PDB entry 7CB0 | X-ray diffraction, 2.52 A resolution | chains A and B

== Chain A (and B) ==
Name: 6-phosphogluconate dehydrogenase, decarboxylating
Organism: Staphylococcus aureus (strain Newman)
Notes: EC 1.1.1.44; chain B of this document is another copy of the same molecule, construct and numbering; everything in this record applies to it too
Reference sequence: A0A0H3KGN1 (A0A0H3KGN1_STAAE); residue numbers follow UniProt; this construct covers 1-468
Chain sequence (468 residues; numbered 1 to 468; the number before each row is that of its first residue):
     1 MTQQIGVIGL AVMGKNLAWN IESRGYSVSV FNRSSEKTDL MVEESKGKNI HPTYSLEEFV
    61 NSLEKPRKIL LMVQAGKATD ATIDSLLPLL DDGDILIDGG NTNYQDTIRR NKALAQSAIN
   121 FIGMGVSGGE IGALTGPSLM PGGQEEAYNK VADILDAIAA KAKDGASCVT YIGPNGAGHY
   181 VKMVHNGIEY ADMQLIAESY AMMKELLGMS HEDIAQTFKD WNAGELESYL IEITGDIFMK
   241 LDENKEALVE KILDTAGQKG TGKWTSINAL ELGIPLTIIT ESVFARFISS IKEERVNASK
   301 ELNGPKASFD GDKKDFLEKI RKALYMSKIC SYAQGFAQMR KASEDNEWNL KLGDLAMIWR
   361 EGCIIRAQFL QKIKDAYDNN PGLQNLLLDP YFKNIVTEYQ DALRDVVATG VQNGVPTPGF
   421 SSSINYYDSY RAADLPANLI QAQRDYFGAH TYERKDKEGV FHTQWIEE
Disordered / not traced: 467-468
What the authors report for this chain:
  - mutagenesis - M140S, C168S, H211S, M239S, C330S, M357S, C363S: unchanged catalytic activity
  - catalytic residues: His185

== Chain A / chain B interface ==
Residue-residue contacts (255):
  Glu130(A) with Phe447(B)
  Glu189(A) with Phe447(B)
  Met193(A) with Ile440(B), hydrophobic; Gln443(B); Arg444(B)
  Gln194(A) with Ile440(B)
  Ile196(A) with Gln443(B)
  Ala197(A) with Pro436(B)
  Tyr200(A) with Pro436(B), hydrophobic; Asn438(B), hydrogen bond; Leu439(B), hydrophobic
  Tyr229(A) with Tyr446(B); Phe447(B)
  Ile233(A) with Tyr446(B), hydrophobic; Phe447(B), hydrophobic
  Thr234(A) with Leu439(B); Gln443(B), hydrogen bond
  Asp236(A) with Tyr446(B), hydrogen bond
  Ile237(A) with Leu439(B), hydrophobic; Ala442(B), hydrophobic; Gln443(B); Tyr446(B), hydrophobic; Trp465(B), hydrophobic
  Phe238(A) with Leu439(B), hydrophobic
  Lys240(A) with Thr463(B); Gln464(B); Trp465(B)
  Asp242(A) with Arg454(B), salt bridge
  Leu248(A) with Tyr452(B); Thr463(B); Trp465(B), hydrophobic
  Val249(A) with Asn438(B), hydrogen bond (backbone-side chain); Leu439(B), hydrophobic; Ala442(B), hydrophobic
  Glu250(A) with Lys455(B)
  Lys251(A) with Arg454(B); Lys455(B), hydrogen bond (backbone-backbone); Asp456(B)
  Ile252(A) with Asn438(B); Gln441(B); Ala442(B), hydrophobic; Tyr452(B), hydrophobic; Glu453(B); Lys455(B), hydrogen bond (backbone-side chain); Trp465(B), hydrophobic
  Leu253(A) with Gln441(B); Glu453(B), hydrogen bond (backbone-backbone); Arg454(B); Lys455(B)
  Asp254(A) with Ala433(B); Asp434(B); Leu435(B), hydrogen bond (side chain-backbone); Ala437(B); Asn438(B); Lys455(B), salt bridge
  Thr255(A) with Gln441(B), hydrogen bond (backbone-side chain)
  Ala256(A) with Ala437(B); Gln441(B)
  Gly257(A) with Gln441(B), hydrogen bond (backbone-side chain); Arg444(B)
  Lys263(A) with Leu270(B), hydrogen bond (side chain-backbone); Glu271(B)
  Ser266(A) with Leu270(B)
  Ile267(A) with Ile267(B), hydrophobic; Leu270(B), hydrophobic; Glu271(B)
  Leu270(A) with Lys263(B), hydrogen bond (backbone-side chain); Ser266(B); Ile267(B), hydrophobic; Leu270(B), hydrophobic; Val283(B), hydrophobic; Phe284(B), hydrophobic; Phe287(B)
  Glu271(A) with Lys263(B), hydrogen bond (backbone-side chain)
  Gly273(A) with Gln258(B); Phe287(B)
  Ile274(A) with Phe284(B); Phe287(B)
  Pro275(A) with Phe284(B), hydrophobic; Phe287(B)
  Leu276(A) with Phe284(B)
  Thr277(A) with Glu281(B); Phe284(B)
  Thr280(A) with Thr280(B); Phe284(B)
  Glu281(A) with Thr277(B); Glu281(B); Ser422(B)
  Val283(A) with Leu270(B), hydrophobic
  Phe284(A) with Leu270(B), hydrophobic; Ile274(B); Pro275(B), hydrophobic; Leu276(B); Thr277(B); Thr280(B)
  Arg286(A) with Ile440(B); Arg444(B)
  Phe287(A) with Leu270(B); Gly273(B); Ile274(B)
  Ile288(A) with Tyr426(B), hydrophobic; Ser429(B); Tyr430(B)
  Ser289(A) with Leu435(B); Ala437(B)
  Lys292(A) with Ala433(B), hydrogen bond (side chain-backbone); Asp434(B), salt bridge; Lys455(B)
  Glu294(A) with Tyr430(B), hydrogen bond
  Arg295(A) with Ser429(B); Tyr430(B); Ala432(B), hydrogen bond (side chain-backbone); Ala433(B), hydrogen bond (side chain-backbone); Asp434(B); Leu435(B)
  Asn297(A) with Leu388(B)
  Ala298(A) with Tyr430(B), hydrophobic
  Ser299(A) with Arg431(B); Ala433(B)
  Glu301(A) with Lys393(B), hydrogen bond (backbone-side chain)
  Leu302(A) with Leu387(B); Tyr427(B); Arg431(B)
  Asn303(A) with Thr397(B); Gln400(B), hydrogen bond (backbone-side chain); Tyr427(B), hydrogen bond (backbone-side chain); Arg431(B)
  Gly304(A) with Gln400(B); Arg431(B)
  Pro305(A) with Gln400(B); Arg404(B); Arg431(B)
  Gln384(A) with Glu294(B)
  Leu387(A) with Leu302(B)
  Lys393(A) with Glu301(B), salt bridge; Leu302(B)
  Thr397(A) with Asn303(B)
  Gln400(A) with Asn303(B), hydrogen bond (side chain-backbone); Gly304(B); Pro305(B)
  Arg404(A) with Pro305(B); Val411(B), hydrogen bond (side chain-backbone); Gln412(B); Gly414(B)
  Asp405(A) with Gln412(B), hydrogen bond
  Val407(A) with Val411(B), hydrophobic
  Ala408(A) with Ala408(B), hydrophobic; Gln412(B)
  Val411(A) with Arg404(B), hydrogen bond (backbone-side chain); Val407(B), hydrophobic
  Gln412(A) with Arg404(B); Asp405(B), hydrogen bond; Ala408(B)
  Gly414(A) with Arg404(B); Asp428(B); Arg431(B)
  Pro416(A) with Asn425(B); Ser429(B)
  Thr417(A) with Asn425(B), hydrogen bond (backbone-side chain)
  Pro418(A) with Asn425(B)
  Ser421(A) with Asn425(B), hydrogen bond
  Ser422(A) with Glu281(B)
  Asn425(A) with Pro416(B); Thr417(B), hydrogen bond (side chain-backbone); Pro418(B); Ser421(B), hydrogen bond
  Tyr426(A) with Ile288(B), hydrophobic
  Tyr427(A) with Leu302(B); Asn303(B), hydrogen bond (side chain-backbone)
  Asp428(A) with Gly414(B); Pro416(B)
  Ser429(A) with Arg295(B); Pro416(B)
  Tyr430(A) with Ile288(B), hydrophobic; Glu294(B), hydrogen bond; Arg295(B); Ala298(B)
  Arg431(A) with Ala298(B); Ser299(B); Leu302(B); Asn303(B); Gly304(B); Gly414(B)
  Ala432(A) with Arg295(B), hydrogen bond (backbone-side chain)
  Ala433(A) with Asp254(B); Lys292(B), hydrogen bond (backbone-side chain); Arg295(B), hydrogen bond (backbone-side chain); Ser299(B)
  Asp434(A) with Asp254(B); Lys292(B), salt bridge; Arg295(B)
  Leu435(A) with Asp254(B), hydrogen bond (backbone-side chain); Ser289(B); Arg295(B)
  Pro436(A) with Ala197(B); Tyr200(B), hydrophobic
  Ala437(A) with Asp254(B); Ser289(B)
  Asn438(A) with Tyr200(B), hydrogen bond; Val249(B), hydrogen bond (side chain-backbone); Glu250(B); Ile252(B); Asp254(B)
  Leu439(A) with Ile196(B), hydrophobic; Tyr200(B), hydrophobic; Thr234(B); Phe238(B), hydrophobic
  Ile440(A) with Met193(B), hydrophobic; Gln194(B); Arg286(B)
  Gln441(A) with Ile252(B); Leu253(B); Thr255(B), hydrogen bond (side chain-backbone); Ala256(B)
  Ala442(A) with Ile237(B), hydrophobic; Ile252(B), hydrophobic
  Gln443(A) with Met193(B); Ile196(B); Ile233(B); Thr234(B), hydrogen bond; Ile237(B)
  Arg444(A) with Met193(B); Ala256(B); Arg286(B)
  Tyr446(A) with Tyr229(B); Ile233(B), hydrophobic; Asp236(B), hydrogen bond; Ile237(B), hydrophobic
  Phe447(A) with Gly129(B); Glu189(B); Tyr229(B); Leu230(B), hydrophobic; Ile233(B), hydrophobic; Ile364(B), hydrophobic
  Tyr452(A) with Leu248(B); Ile252(B), hydrophobic
  Glu453(A) with Ile252(B); Leu253(B), hydrogen bond (backbone-backbone)
  Arg454(A) with Asp242(B), salt bridge; Leu248(B); Lys251(B); Leu253(B)
  Lys455(A) with Glu250(B); Lys251(B), hydrogen bond (backbone-backbone); Ile252(B); Leu253(B); Asp254(B)
  Asp456(A) with Lys251(B)
  Thr463(A) with Lys240(B); Leu248(B)
  Gln464(A) with Lys240(B), hydrogen bond (backbone-side chain)
  Trp465(A) with Ile237(B), hydrophobic; Lys240(B); Leu248(B), hydrophobic; Ile252(B), hydrophobic
Also at the interface, not in a pair above, chain A (116 interface residues in all): Gly129, Ala201, Leu230, Gln258, Ala269, Leu272, Ile291, Val296, Ile364, Asn385, Leu388, Val396, Val415, Ile424, Ala449
Also at the interface, not in a pair above, chain B (114 interface residues in all): Glu130, Ala201, Ala269, Ile291, Val296, Gln384, Asn385, Val396, Val415, Ile424, Gly448, Ile466

== Overview ==
116 residues of chain A and 114 residues of chain B are in contact; the contacts include 43 hydrogen bonds and
6 salt bridges. Among the polar pairs are Asp242(A)-Arg454(B), Asp254(A)-Lys455(B) and Lys292(A)-Asp434(B).
From the paper: the catalytic residue His185(A); M140S, C168S and H211S of chain A, among others, leave
catalytic activity unchanged; 7 substitutions were tested in all.
Both chains are 6-phosphogluconate dehydrogenase, decarboxylating (Staphylococcus aureus (strain Newman)).
Entry 7CB0 (The apo 6-phosphogluconate dehydrogenase from Staphylococcus aureus (strain Newman)) was
determined by X-ray diffraction (same publication as 7CB5 and 7CB6).
